PDB entry 8B8I | X-ray diffraction, 2.75 A resolution | chains A and I

Chain A:
Protein: Nanobody (NbLumSyt1)
Organism: Vicugna pacos
Notes: antibody fragment or engineered binder
Amino-acid sequence (118 residues; numbered 1 to 118; the number before each row is that of its first residue):
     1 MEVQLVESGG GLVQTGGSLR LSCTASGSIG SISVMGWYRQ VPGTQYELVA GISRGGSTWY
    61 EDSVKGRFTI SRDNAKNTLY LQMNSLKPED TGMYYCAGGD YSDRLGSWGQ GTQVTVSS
Cystine bridges: Cys23-Cys96

Chain I:
Protein: Synaptotagmin-1
Organism: Homo sapiens
UniProtKB: P21579 (SYT1_HUMAN); residues 1-60 here = UniProt positions 1-60
Amino-acid sequence (60 residues; row label = number of the first residue in the row):
     1 MVSESHHEAL AAPPVTTVAT VLPSNATEPA SPGEGKEDAF SKLKEKFMNE LHKIPLPPWA
Unresolved in the structure: 1-35, 53-60
UniProt features mapped onto this chain:
  - glycosylation: Asn25 (N-linked (GlcNAc...) asparagine)

Chain A / chain I interface:
Contacting residue pairs (41; chain A residue first):
  Val34(A) with Phe40(I), hydrophobic; Leu43(I), hydrophobic; Lys44(I); Phe47(I), hydrophobic
  Met35(A) with Leu43(I)
  Gly36(A) with Leu43(I)
  Tyr38(A) with Ala39(I), hydrogen bond (side chain-backbone); Phe40(I); Leu43(I)
  Gln45(A) with Lys36(I); Ala39(I)
  Tyr46(A) with Lys36(I); Ala39(I), hydrophobic
  Leu48(A) with Lys42(I); Leu43(I), hydrophobic; Lys46(I)
  Gly51(A) with Leu43(I); Phe47(I)
  Ile52(A) with Phe47(I)
  Ser53(A) with Phe47(I); Glu50(I), hydrogen bond
  Ser57(A) with Phe47(I); Glu50(I), hydrogen bond
  Trp59(A) with Lys46(I); Phe47(I)
  Ala97(A) with Leu43(I)
  Gly98(A) with Phe40(I)
  Gly99(A) with Phe40(I)
  Asp100(A) with Phe40(I)
  Tyr101(A) with Lys44(I), hydrogen bond (side chain-backbone); Phe47(I), hydrogen bond (side chain-backbone); Met48(I), hydrogen bond (side chain-backbone); Leu51(I), hydrophobic
  Asp103(A) with Phe40(I); Lys44(I), hydrogen bond (backbone-side chain)
  Arg104(A) with Glu37(I), salt bridge
  Leu105(A) with Glu37(I); Phe40(I)
  Gly106(A) with Phe40(I)
  Trp108(A) with Lys36(I); Ala39(I), hydrophobic
Interface residues without a listed pair, chain A (23 interface residues in all): Thr58

Overview:
The interface between chain A and chain I involves 23 residues on one side and 12 on the other, with 7
hydrogen bonds and 1 salt bridge. Among the polar pairs are Arg104(A)-Glu37(I), Tyr38(A)-Ala39(I) and
Ser53(A)-Glu50(I).
Here chain A is Nanobody (NbLumSyt1) (Vicugna pacos) and chain I is Synaptotagmin-1 (Homo sapiens). Entry 8B8I
(Nanobody (NbLumSyt1) bound to human Syt1) was determined by X-ray diffraction.
